Entry 8D3L (electron microscopy, 3.49 A resolution); this record covers chains A and H of the 10 polymer chains in the assembly.

# Chain A
Protein: CRISPR-associated endonuclease Cas1
Organism: Alkalihalobacillus halodurans C-125
Notes: EC 3.1.-.-
UniProtKB: Q9KFX9 (Q9KFX9_ALKHC); residue numbers follow UniProt; this construct covers 1-343
Chain sequence (343 residues; row label = number of the first residue in the row):
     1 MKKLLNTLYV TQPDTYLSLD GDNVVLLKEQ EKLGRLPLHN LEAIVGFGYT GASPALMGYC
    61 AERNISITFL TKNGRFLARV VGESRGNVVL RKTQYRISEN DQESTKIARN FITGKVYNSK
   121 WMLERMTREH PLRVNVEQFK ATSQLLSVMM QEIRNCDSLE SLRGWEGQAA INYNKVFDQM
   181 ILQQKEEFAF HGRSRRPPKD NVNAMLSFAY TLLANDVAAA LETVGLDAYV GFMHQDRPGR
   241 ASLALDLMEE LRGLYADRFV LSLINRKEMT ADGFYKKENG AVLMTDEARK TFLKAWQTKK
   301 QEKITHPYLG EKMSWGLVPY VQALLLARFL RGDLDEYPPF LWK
What the authors report for this chain:
  - binding site for PAM/PAM strand 2: Tyr49
  - catalytic residues: Glu166 (proposed by the authors, not directly observed)

# Chain H
Molecule: PAM/PAM strand 1
Sequence (32 nucleotides; numbered 1 to 32; the number before each row is that of its first residue):
     1 CGTAGCTGAG GACCACCAGA ACTTTTTTGA AT
Bound ions: Mn2+: DG29 (shared with 2 residues of chain I)

# Chain A / chain H interface
Contacting residue pairs - 14 pairs, chain A then chain H:
  Asn73(A) - DT23(H)  hydrogen bond to the sugar
  Arg75(A) - DT24(H)  salt bridge to the phosphate
  Arg196(A) - DT27(H)  salt bridge to the phosphate
  Ser207(A) - DT25(H)  hydrogen bond to the base
  Phe208(A) - DT24(H)  sugar contact
  Phe208(A) - DT25(H)  base contact
  Thr211(A) - DT25(H)  phosphate contact
  Thr211(A) - DT26(H)  phosphate contact
  Arg289(A) - DT24(H)  hydrogen bond to the base
  Arg289(A) - DT25(H)  base contact
  Lys290(A) - DT24(H)  base contact
  Leu293(A) - DT23(H)  hydrogen bond to the base
  Lys294(A) - DT23(H)  base contact
  Gln297(A) - DT23(H)  base contact
Interface residues without a listed pair, chain A (13 interface residues in all): Asp14, Trp296
Interface residues without a listed pair, chain H (6 interface residues in all): DC22

# In short
The interface between chain A and chain H involves 13 residues on one side and 6 on the other, with 4 hydrogen
bonds and 2 salt bridges. Polar contacts include Ser207(A)-DT25(H), Arg289(A)-DT24(H) and Leu293(A)-DT23(H).
The paper reports the catalytic residue Glu166(A); a binding site for PAM/PAM strand 2 at Tyr49(A).
Chain A is CRISPR-associated endonuclease Cas1 (Alkalihalobacillus halodurans C-125) and chain H is PAM/PAM
strand 1; the structure, Type I-C Cas4-Cas1-Cas2 complex bound to a PAM/PAM prespacer, was determined by
electron microscopy (same publication as 8D3M, 8D3P and 8D3Q).
